Entry 4E9R (X-ray diffraction, 1.30 A resolution); this record covers chain A.

# Chain A
Name: Blue copper oxidase CueO
From: Escherichia coli
UniProt: P36649 (CUEO_ECOLI); numbering as in UniProt (aligned over 29-516)
Sequence (489 residues; each row starts with the number of its first residue):
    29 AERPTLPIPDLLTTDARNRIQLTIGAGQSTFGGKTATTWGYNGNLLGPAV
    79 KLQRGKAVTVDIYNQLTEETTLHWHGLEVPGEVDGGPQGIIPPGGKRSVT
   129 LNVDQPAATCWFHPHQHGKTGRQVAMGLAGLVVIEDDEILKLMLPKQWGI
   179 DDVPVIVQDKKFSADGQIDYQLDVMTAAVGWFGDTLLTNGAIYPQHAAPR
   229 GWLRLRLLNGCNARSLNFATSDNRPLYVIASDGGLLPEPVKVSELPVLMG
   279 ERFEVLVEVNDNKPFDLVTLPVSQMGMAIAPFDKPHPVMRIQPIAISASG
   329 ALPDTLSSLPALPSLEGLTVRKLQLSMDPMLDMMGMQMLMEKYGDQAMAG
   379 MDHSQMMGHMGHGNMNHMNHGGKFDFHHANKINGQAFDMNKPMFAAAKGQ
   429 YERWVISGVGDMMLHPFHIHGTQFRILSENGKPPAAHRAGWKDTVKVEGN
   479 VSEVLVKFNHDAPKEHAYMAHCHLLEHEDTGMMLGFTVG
Unresolved in the structure: 382-394
Sequence notes: expression tag (517)
Ion coordination: Cu ion site 1: H101, H446 (together with acetate ion); Cu ion site 2: H103, H141, H501; Cu ion site 3: H143, H448, H499; Cu ion site 4: H443, C500, H505
Curated features (UniProtKB/Swiss-Prot):
  - binding site (Cu cation): H101, H103, H141, H143, H443, H446, H448, H499, C500, H501, H505
  - mutagenesis: E106 (E106F: Increases oxidase activity with ABTS as substrate), G304 (G304K: Retains 20% of cuprous oxidase activity. Increases oxidase activity with ABTS as substrate. Shows dramatic conformational changes in methionine-rich helix and the relative regulatory loop), M355 (M355L: Almost loss of oxidase activity with 2,6-DMP as substrate. Loss of the copper tolerance phenotype), P357 to H406 (Retains only 10% of cuprous oxidase activity. 30-fold and 10-fold increase in activities with ABTS and pPD, respectively, in the absence of exogenous Cu(2+), but does not change these activities in ...), D360 (D360A: Strong decrease in oxidase activity with 2,6-DMP as substrate. Loss of the copper tolerance phenotype), D439 (D439A: Decrease in oxidase activity with 2,6-DMP as substrate), M441 (M441L: Strong decrease in oxidase activity with 2,6-DMP as substrate. Affects copper incorporation into the T1 copper site), C500 to H501 (Residual DMP oxidase activity and loss of resistance to copper. Decreases copper content), C500 (C500S: Loss of cuprous oxidase activity)
What the authors report for this chain:
  - mutagenesis - C500S: abolished catalytic activity
  - catalytic residues: D112 (citing earlier work)

# Summary
H101 and H446 coordinate Cu ion site 1. The Cu ion site 2 is built by H103, H141 and H501. Curated annotation
(UniProt) lists 11 Cu cation-binding residues and 10 mutagenesis sites. The paper reports the catalytic
residue D112; C500S abolishes catalytic activity.
Chain A is Blue copper oxidase CueO (Escherichia coli); the structure, Multicopper Oxidase CueO (data4), was
determined by X-ray diffraction (same publication as 4E9Q, 4E9S, 4E9T, 2YXV and 2YXW).
